Entry 1WC6 (X-ray diffraction, 2.51 A resolution); this record covers chains A and C.

# Chain A (and C)
Name: Adenylate cyclase
From: Spirulina platensis
Notes: EC 4.6.1.1; fragment: catalytic domain, residues 998-1202; chain C of this document is another copy of the same molecule, construct and numbering; everything in this record applies to it too
UniProtKB: O32393 (O32393); numbering as in UniProt (aligned over 998-1202)
Amino-acid sequence (226 residues; each row starts with the number of its first residue):
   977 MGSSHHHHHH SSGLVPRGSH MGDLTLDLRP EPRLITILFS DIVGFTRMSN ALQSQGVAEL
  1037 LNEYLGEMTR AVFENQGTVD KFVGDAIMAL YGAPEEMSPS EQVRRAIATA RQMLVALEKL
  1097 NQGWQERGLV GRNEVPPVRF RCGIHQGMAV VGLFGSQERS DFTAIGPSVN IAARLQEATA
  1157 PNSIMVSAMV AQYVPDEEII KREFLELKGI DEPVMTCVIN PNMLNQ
Not modelled in the structure: 977-1003, 1108-1110, 1201-1202
Bound ions: Mg2+ site 1: Asp1017 (together with adenosine-5'-rp-alpha-thio-triphosphate); Mg2+ site 2: Asp1017, Ile1018, Asp1061 (together with adenosine-5'-rp-alpha-thio-triphosphate)
Residues lining bound ligands:
  - adenosine-5'-rp-alpha-thio-triphosphate (TAT), molecule 1: Phe1015, Asp1056, Lys1057, Val1059, Met1064, Thr1139, Ala1140, Ile1141, Val1145, Asn1146, Ala1149, Arg1150
  - adenosine-5'-rp-alpha-thio-triphosphate (TAT), molecule 2: Asp1017, Ile1018, Val1019, Gly1020, Phe1021, Thr1022, Arg1023, Phe1058, Val1059, Gly1060, Asp1061, Arg1117
From the paper describing this entry:
  - catalytic residues: Arg1150 (proposed by the authors, not directly observed)
  - specificity-determining residues: Thr1139 (by similarity / conservation)

# How chain A and chain C interact
Residue-residue contacts (68; chain A residue first):
  Arg1005(A) with Gln1031(C)
  Pro1006(A) with Gln1031(C); Ala1034(C), hydrophobic; Asn1038(C)
  Pro1008(A) with Ser1030(C)
  Phe1021(A) with Ile1141(C), hydrophobic
  Thr1022(A) with Asn1146(C), hydrogen bond; Gly1185(C)
  Ser1025(A) with Ile1141(C); Gly1142(C); Pro1143(C)
  Ser1030(A) with Pro1008(C); Val1126(C)
  Gln1031(A) with Arg1005(C); Pro1006(C)
  Val1033(A) with Ile1141(C), hydrophobic
  Ala1034(A) with Pro1006(C), hydrophobic; Val1126(C), hydrophobic; Phe1130(C), hydrophobic
  Leu1037(A) with Phe1130(C), hydrophobic; Ile1141(C), hydrophobic
  Asn1038(A) with Pro1006(C); Leu1129(C); Phe1130(C); Gly1131(C), hydrogen bond (side chain-backbone)
  Leu1041(A) with Gly1131(C)
  Gly1042(A) with Ser1132(C)
  Thr1045(A) with Ser1132(C)
  Phe1049(A) with Glu1134(C); Arg1135(C)
  Val1055(A) with Arg1135(C), hydrogen bond (backbone-side chain)
  Asp1056(A) with Arg1135(C), hydrogen bond (backbone-side chain)
  Lys1057(A) with Phe1058(C), hydrogen bond (side chain-backbone); Arg1135(C)
  Phe1058(A) with Lys1057(C), hydrogen bond (backbone-side chain); Phe1130(C); Gly1131(C); Arg1135(C); Asp1137(C)
  Val1126(A) with Ser1030(C); Ala1034(C), hydrophobic
  Leu1129(A) with Asn1038(C), hydrogen bond (backbone-side chain)
  Phe1130(A) with Ala1034(C), hydrophobic; Leu1037(C), hydrophobic; Asn1038(C); Leu1041(C), hydrophobic; Phe1058(C)
  Gly1131(A) with Asn1038(C), hydrogen bond (backbone-side chain); Leu1041(C); Phe1058(C)
  Ser1132(A) with Gly1042(C); Thr1045(C)
  Glu1134(A) with Phe1049(C)
  Arg1135(A) with Phe1049(C); Val1055(C), hydrogen bond (side chain-backbone); Asp1056(C), hydrogen bond (side chain-backbone); Lys1057(C); Phe1058(C)
  Asp1137(A) with Phe1058(C)
  Ile1141(A) with Phe1021(C), hydrophobic; Ser1025(C); Val1033(C), hydrophobic; Leu1037(C), hydrophobic
  Gly1142(A) with Ser1025(C)
  Pro1143(A) with Thr1022(C); Ser1025(C)
  Asn1146(A) with Thr1022(C), hydrogen bond
  Gly1185(A) with Thr1022(C)
Other interface residues (no listed pair), chain A (37 interface residues in all): Glu1007, Val1059, Gly1060, Lys1184
Other interface residues (no listed pair), chain C (36 interface residues in all): Val1059, Gly1060, Lys1184

# In short
The interface between chain A and chain C involves 37 residues on one side and 36 on the other; the contacts
include 11 hydrogen bonds. Polar pairs include Thr1022(A)-Asn1146(C), Asn1038(A)-Gly1131(C) and
Val1055(A)-Arg1135(C). Bound to chain A: adenosine-5'-rp-alpha-thio-triphosphate. Asp1017(A), Ile1018(A) and
Asp1061(A) form the Mg2+ site 2. From the paper: the catalytic residue Arg1150(A); the specificity determinant
Thr1139(A).
Chain A and chain C are both Adenylate cyclase (Spirulina platensis); the structure, Soluble adenylyl cyclase
CyaC from S. platensis in complex with Rp- ATPalphaS in presence of bicarbonate, was determined by X-ray
diffraction, deposited together with 1WC0, 1WC1, 1WC3, 1WC4 and 1WC5.
